PDB entry 9E2P | electron microscopy, 3.57 A resolution | chains A and B of the 4 polymer chains in the assembly

[Chain A]
Protein: Mitochondrial Rho GTPase 1
Organism: Homo sapiens
Notes: EC 3.6.5.-
UniProt: Q8IXI2 (MIRO1_HUMAN); residues 1-591 here = UniProt positions 1-591
Sequence (618 residues; numbered -18 to 599; the number before each row is that of its first residue; numbers below 1 keep their minus sign (Met-18 is residue -18)):
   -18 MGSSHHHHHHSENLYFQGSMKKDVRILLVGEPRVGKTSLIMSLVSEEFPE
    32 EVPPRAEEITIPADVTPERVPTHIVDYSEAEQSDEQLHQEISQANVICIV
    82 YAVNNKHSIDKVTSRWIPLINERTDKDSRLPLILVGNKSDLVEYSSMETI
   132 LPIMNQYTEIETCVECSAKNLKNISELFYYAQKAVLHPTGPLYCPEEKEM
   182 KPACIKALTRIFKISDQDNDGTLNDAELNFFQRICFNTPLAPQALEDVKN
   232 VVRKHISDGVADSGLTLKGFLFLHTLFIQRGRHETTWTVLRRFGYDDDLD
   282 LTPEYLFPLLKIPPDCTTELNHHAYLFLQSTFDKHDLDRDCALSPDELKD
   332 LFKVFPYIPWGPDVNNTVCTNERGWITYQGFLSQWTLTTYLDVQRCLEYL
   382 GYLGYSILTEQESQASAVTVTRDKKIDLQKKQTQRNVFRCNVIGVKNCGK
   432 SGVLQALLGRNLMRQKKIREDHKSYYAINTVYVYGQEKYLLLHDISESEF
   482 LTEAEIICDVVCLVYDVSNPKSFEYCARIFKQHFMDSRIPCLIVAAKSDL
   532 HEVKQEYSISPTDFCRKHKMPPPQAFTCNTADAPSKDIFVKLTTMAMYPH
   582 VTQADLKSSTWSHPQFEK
Disordered / not traced: -18 to 0, 588-599
Sequence notes: expression tag (-18 to 0, 592-599)
Metal / ion sites: Mg2+: Thr18 (together with GTP); Ca2+ site 1: Asp197, Asp199, Asp201, Thr203, Glu208; Ca2+ site 2: Asp317, Asp319, Asp321, Ala323, Glu328
Residues lining bound ligands:
  - GTP (guanosine-5'-triphosphate), molecule 1: Glu12, Pro13, Arg14, Val15, Gly16, Lys17, Thr18, Ser19, Phe29, Glu31, Val33, Pro34, Pro35, Ser59, Asn118, Lys119, Asp121, Ser148, Ala149, Lys150
  - GTP, molecule 2: Val426, Lys427, Asn428, Cys429, Gly430, Lys431, Ser432, Gly433, Leu443, Gln446, Lys454, Lys528, Asp530, Leu531, Thr558, Cys559, Asn560

[Chain B]
Protein: Trafficking kinesin protein 1
Organism: Homo sapiens
UniProt: A0A8C9AJS8 (A0A8C9AJS8_PROSS); residues 569-623 here correspond to UniProt positions 566-620 (UniProt number = residue number - 3)
Sequence (59 residues; numbered 565 to 623; the number before each row is that of its first residue):
   565 AGHMYLPEKLQIVKPLEGSATLHHWQQLAQPHLGGILDPRPGVVTKGFRT
   615 LDVDLDEVY
Disordered / not traced: 565-569, 614-623
Sequence notes: expression tag (565-568)

[Chain A / chain B interface]
Contacting residue pairs - 55 pairs, chain A then chain B:
  Leu24(A) - Lys578(B)  hydrogen bond (backbone-side chain)
  Leu24(A) - Thr585(B)
  Val25(A) - Lys578(B)
  Glu27(A) - Ser583(B)  hydrogen bond
  Glu27(A) - Ala584(B)  hydrogen bond (side chain-backbone)
  Arg36(A) - Glu572(B)  salt bridge
  Glu38(A) - Ile576(B)
  Glu39(A) - Ile576(B)
  Ile40(A) - Ile576(B)
  Thr41(A) - Ile576(B)  hydrogen bond (backbone-backbone)
  Thr41(A) - Val577(B)
  Thr41(A) - Lys578(B)
  Ile42(A) - Trp589(B)  hydrophobic
  Pro43(A) - Lys578(B)
  Asp45(A) - Leu580(B)
  Val46(A) - Leu586(B)
  Val46(A) - Trp589(B)  hydrophobic
  Val46(A) - Gln590(B)
  Val46(A) - Ala593(B)
  Pro48(A) - Gln594(B)
  Met128(A) - Val608(B)  hydrophobic
  Met135(A) - Lys610(B)  hydrogen bond (backbone-side chain)
  Ile141(A) - Lys610(B)
  Glu142(A) - Thr609(B)
  Glu142(A) - Lys610(B)
  Thr143(A) - Val608(B)
  Cys144(A) - Val608(B)
  Val145(A) - Gly606(B)
  Val145(A) - Val607(B)  hydrophobic
  Glu146(A) - Gly606(B)  hydrogen bond (backbone-backbone)
  Asn154(A) - Pro605(B)  hydrogen bond (side chain-backbone)
  Ser156(A) - Thr585(B)
  Ser156(A) - His588(B)
  Phe159(A) - Trp589(B)  hydrophobic
  Tyr160(A) - Trp589(B)
  Tyr160(A) - Leu592(B)  hydrogen bond (side chain-backbone)
  Tyr161(A) - Arg604(B)
  Gln163(A) - Trp589(B)
  Gln213(A) - Leu597(B)
  Phe217(A) - Pro595(B)
  Phe217(A) - Leu597(B)  hydrophobic
  Leu221(A) - Gly598(B)
  Val229(A) - Ile600(B)  hydrophobic
  Leu257(A) - Ile600(B)  hydrophobic
  Phe258(A) - Leu597(B)
  Phe258(A) - Ile600(B)  hydrophobic
  Gln260(A) - Lys610(B)
  Gln260(A) - Gly611(B)
  Arg261(A) - Ile600(B)  hydrogen bond (side chain-backbone)
  Arg261(A) - Thr609(B)
  Arg263(A) - His596(B)
  Arg263(A) - Gly599(B)
  Arg263(A) - Arg604(B)
  Thr266(A) - His596(B)
  Thr269(A) - Pro595(B)
Interface residues without a listed pair, chain A (45 interface residues in all): Thr47, His54, Glu157, Lys179, Val232, Gly262, Glu265
Interface residues without a listed pair, chain B (33 interface residues in all): Gln575, Gly582, Phe612, Arg613

[Overview]
Chain A and chain B form an interface of 45 and 33 residues respectively, with 9 hydrogen bonds and 1 salt
bridge. Polar pairs include Arg36(A)-Glu572(B), Leu24(A)-Lys578(B) and Glu27(A)-Ser583(B). Ligands of chain A:
GTP. Asp197(A), Asp199(A), Asp201(A), Thr203(A) and Glu208(A) coordinate Ca2+ site 1.
Here chain A is Mitochondrial Rho GTPase 1 and chain B is Trafficking kinesin protein 1, both from Homo
sapiens. Entry 9E2P (Complex of Human MIRO1 and TRAK1 Binding Site-2 (L570-R613)) was determined by electron
microscopy.
